Entry 6CFW (electron microscopy, 3.70 A resolution); this record covers chains I and M of the 14 polymer chains in the assembly.

# Chain I
Protein: MBH subunit
From: Pyrococcus furiosus COM1
Reference sequence: I6U847 (I6U847_9EURY); residue numbers follow UniProt; this construct covers 1-115
Sequence (115 residues; row label = number of the first residue in the row):
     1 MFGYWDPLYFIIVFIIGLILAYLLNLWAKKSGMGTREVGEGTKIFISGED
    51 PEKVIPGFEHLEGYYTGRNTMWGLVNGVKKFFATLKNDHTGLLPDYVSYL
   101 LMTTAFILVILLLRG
Not modelled in the structure: 115
What the authors report for this chain:
  - conformationally variable residues (order/disorder transition): Thr42 to Gly73

# Chain M
Protein: Mbh13 NADH dehydrogenase subunit
From: Pyrococcus furiosus COM1
Reference sequence: I6UQM0 (I6UQM0_9EURY); residue numbers follow UniProt; this construct covers 1-321
Sequence (321 residues; row label = number of the first residue in the row):
     1 MKIVYGVIGLILIYIYVSVVSLLFSGIDRKLVARMQRRIGPPILQPFYDF
    51 LKLMSKETIIPKTANFMFKAAPILMLATVIALLAYTPLGFPPIFGTKGDI
   101 IVFIYLLTLADFFLVVGVMSSGSPYGRIGAARGIALLVSREPAMMLGVFA
   151 VMWAISKLGVEKPFSLSSLYEHTIWDFGPVAWVAGVVLIYVFMAWLASEI
   201 EVGFFNIPEAEQEIAEGTLVEYSGRYLGIIKLAESIKEFIAASLVVAVLF
   251 PWQLNIPGVQGYLINLLLHTLKVFIVLLVSKTIFRTITGRLKISQAVNLL
   301 WTRVFTASVIGALLLALGVML
Not modelled in the structure: 1-2, 320-321

# Chain I / chain M interface
Pairs across the interface (42; chain I residue first):
  Met1(I) with Lys97(M); Gly98(M); Ile101(M), hydrophobic
  Asp6(I) with Thr96(M)
  Tyr9(I) with Ile3(M), hydrophobic; Phe94(M), hydrophobic
  Phe10(I) with Tyr85(M); Val102(M), hydrophobic; Leu106(M), hydrophobic
  Val13(I) with Leu10(M), hydrophobic
  Phe14(I) with Thr78(M)
  Ile16(I) with Leu10(M), hydrophobic
  Leu18(I) with Ala77(M), hydrophobic
  Ala21(I) with Ile73(M)
  Leu24(I) with Met54(M), hydrophobic
  Asn25(I) with Ile73(M); Arg225(M); Ile229(M)
  Ala28(I) with Met54(M), hydrophobic; Arg225(M)
  Gly32(I) with Ser55(M)
  Met33(I) with Ser55(M)
  Gly34(I) with Glu57(M); Thr58(M)
  Thr35(I) with Glu57(M); Thr58(M); Ile60(M)
  Arg36(I) with Glu57(M), salt bridge; Thr58(M); Ile60(M), hydrogen bond (backbone-backbone)
  Glu37(I) with Ile60(M)
  Val38(I) with Ile59(M), hydrophobic; Ile60(M); Pro61(M); Lys62(M), hydrogen bond (backbone-backbone)
  Gly41(I) with Ser123(M); Glu221(M)
  Lys43(I) with Ser123(M); Tyr125(M)
  Ile44(I) with Tyr125(M)
  Glu62(I) with Arg127(M), hydrogen bond (backbone-side chain)
  Arg68(I) with Val297(M)
Also at the interface, not in a pair above, chain I (35 interface residues in all): Phe2, Gly17, Lys29, Ser31, Gly39, Leu61, Gly63, Tyr64, Tyr65, Gly67, Thr70
Also at the interface, not in a pair above, chain M (38 interface residues in all): Lys56, Leu74, Leu76, Ile80, Ala81, Asp99, Ala131, Ile134, Ser294, Trp301

# Summary
The interface between chain I and chain M involves 35 residues on one side and 38 on the other, with 3
hydrogen bonds and 1 salt bridge. Polar contacts include Arg36(I)-Glu57(M), Glu62(I)-Arg127(M) and
Arg36(I)-Ile60(M). The paper reports conformational variability at Thr42(I).
Here chain I is MBH subunit and chain M is Mbh13 NADH dehydrogenase subunit, both from Pyrococcus furiosus
COM1. Entry 6CFW (cryoEM structure of a respiratory membrane-bound hydrogenase) was determined by electron
microscopy.
